3SDI - chains F and G of the 28 polymer chains in the assembly; structure by X-ray diffraction, 2.65 A resolution.

Chain F:
Name: Proteasome component C1
Organism: Saccharomyces cerevisiae
Notes: EC 3.4.25.1
UniProt: P21242 (PSA3_YEAST); the construct lacks a stretch of the UniProt sequence and is renumbered around it, so the offset changes along the chain: 7-180 = UniProt 7-180; 184-199 = UniProt 187-202; 201-206 = UniProt 203-208; 207-218 = UniProt 211-222; 1 more segments
Chain sequence (242 residues; each row starts with the number of its first residue; note: 4 numbers in that range are skipped by the numbering (no residue carries them; nothing is unmodelled there); a row labelled like 180A-180F holds insertion residues (180A, then the next letters in order)):
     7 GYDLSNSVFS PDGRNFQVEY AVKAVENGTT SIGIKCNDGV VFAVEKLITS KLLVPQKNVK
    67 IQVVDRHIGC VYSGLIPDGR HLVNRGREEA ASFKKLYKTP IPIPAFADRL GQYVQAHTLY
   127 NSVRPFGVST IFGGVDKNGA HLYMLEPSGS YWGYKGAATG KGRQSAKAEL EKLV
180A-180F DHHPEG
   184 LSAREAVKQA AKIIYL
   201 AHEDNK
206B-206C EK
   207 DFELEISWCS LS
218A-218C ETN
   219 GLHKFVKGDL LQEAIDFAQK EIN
Metal / ion sites: Mg2+: Ser13, Asn127

Chain G:
Name: Proteasome component C7-alpha
Organism: Saccharomyces cerevisiae
Notes: EC 3.4.25.1
UniProt: P21243 (PSA6_YEAST); the construct lacks a stretch of the UniProt sequence and is renumbered around it, so the offset changes along the chain: 6-34 = UniProt 10-38; 35-143 = UniProt 40-148; 144-179 = UniProt 150-185; 186-218 = UniProt 199-231; 1 more segments
Chain sequence (243 residues; numbered 6 to 240 plus 14 insertion-coded residues; 6 numbers in that range are skipped by the numbering (no residue carries them; nothing is unmodelled there); the number before each row is that of its first residue; a row labelled like 179A-179E holds insertion residues (179A, then the next letters in order)):
     6 AGYDRHITIF SPEGRLYQVE YAFKATNQT
   34A N
    35 INSLAVRGKD CTVVISQKKV PDKLLDPTTV SYIFCISRTI GMVVNGPIPD ARNAALRAKA
    95 EAAEFRYKYG YDMPCDVLAK RMANLSQIYT QRAYMRPLGV ILTFVSVDE
  143A E
   144 LGPSIYKTDP AGYYVGYKAT ATGPKQQEIT TNLENH
179A-179E FKKSK
180A-180D IDHI
   184 N
184G-184H EE
  184M S
   186 WEKVVEFAIT HMIDALGTEF SKNDLEVGVA TKD
   220 KFFTLSAENI EERLVAIAEQ D
Not modelled in the structure: 6-8
Metal / ion sites: Mg2+: Thr13, Tyr123, Arg126, Met129

Chain F / chain G interface:
Pairs across the interface (65; chain F residue first):
  Gly7(F) with His11(G)
  Ser13(F) with Gln23(G); Arg130(G)
  Val14(F) with His11(G); Gln23(G)
  Phe15(F) with Gln23(G), hydrogen bond (backbone-side chain); Tyr26(G); Ala27(G), hydrophobic; Ala30(G), hydrophobic; Arg130(G); Pro131(G); Gly133(G)
  Ser16(F) with Tyr26(G)
  Pro17(F) with Tyr26(G), hydrophobic; Lys29(G)
  Asp18(F) with Lys29(G)
  Gly19(F) with Tyr26(G); Lys29(G); Ala30(G); Gln33(G)
  Lys41(F) with Asp60(G), salt bridge
  Asp114(F) with Arg86(G)
  Gln118(F) with Arg86(G), hydrogen bond (side chain-backbone); Asn87(G); Leu90(G)
  Gln121(F) with Pro83(G); Asp84(G); Asn87(G), hydrogen bond; Arg130(G); Leu132(G)
  Thr124(F) with Arg130(G), hydrogen bond (backbone-side chain)
  Leu125(F) with Asn87(G); Tyr128(G); Arg130(G), hydrogen bond (backbone-backbone); Leu132(G), hydrophobic
  Tyr126(F) with Tyr128(G); Met129(G), hydrophobic
  Ser154(F) with Pro83(G)
  Gly155(F) with Pro83(G)
  Ser156(F) with Ile82(G); Pro83(G)
  Tyr157(F) with Arg86(G), hydrogen bond (backbone-side chain)
  Trp158(F) with Leu59(G), hydrophobic; Thr63(G); Val64(G), hydrophobic; Ser65(G); Tyr66(G); Ile82(G), hydrophobic; Arg86(G)
  Gly159(F) with Leu59(G); Asp60(G), hydrogen bond (backbone-backbone); Thr63(G), hydrogen bond (backbone-side chain)
  Tyr160(F) with Leu58(G); Leu59(G); Asp60(G)
  Lys161(F) with Lys57(G); Leu58(G), hydrogen bond (backbone-backbone); Leu59(G)
  Gly162(F) with Leu58(G)
  Lys173(F) with Leu58(G)
  Leu176(F) with Leu58(G), hydrophobic
  Glu177(F) with Lys57(G); Leu58(G)
  Val180(F) with Leu58(G), hydrophobic
  Asp180A(F) with Lys57(G), salt bridge
Also at the interface, not in a pair above, chain F (34 interface residues in all): Tyr8, Leu10, Asn21, Asn127, Tyr149
Also at the interface, not in a pair above, chain G (30 interface residues in all): Arg10, Asp56, Pro61

Overview:
34 residues of chain F and 30 residues of chain G are in contact; the contacts include 9 hydrogen bonds and 2
salt bridges. Among the polar pairs are Lys41(F)-Asp60(G), Asp180A(F)-Lys57(G) and Phe15(F)-Gln23(G). The Mg2+
site is built by Ser13(F) and Asn127(F).
Here chain F is Proteasome component C1 and chain G is Proteasome component C7-alpha, both from Saccharomyces
cerevisiae. Entry 3SDI (Structure of yeast 20S open-gate proteasome with Compound 20) was determined by X-ray
diffraction, deposited together with 3SDK, 3OEU and 3OEV.
